Entry 1PZY (X-ray diffraction, 2.30 A resolution); this record covers chains A and B.

Chain A:
Name: Alpha-lactalbumin
Source organism: Mus musculus
Notes: fragment: regulatory subunit of lactose synthase
UniProt: P29752 (LALBA_MOUSE); residues 1-123 here correspond to UniProt positions 21-143 (UniProt number = residue number + 20)
Chain sequence (123 residues; numbered 1 to 123; the number before each row is that of its first residue):
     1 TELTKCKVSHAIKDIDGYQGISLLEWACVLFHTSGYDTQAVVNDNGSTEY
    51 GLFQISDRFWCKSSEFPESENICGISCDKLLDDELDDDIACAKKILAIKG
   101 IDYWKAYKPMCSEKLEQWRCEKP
Disulfides: Cys6-Cys120, Cys28-Cys111, Cys61-Cys77, Cys73-Cys91
Metal / ion sites: Ca2+: Lys79, Asp82, Glu84, Asp87, Asp88

Chain B:
Name: Beta-1,4-galactosyltransferase
Source organism: Bos taurus
Notes: EC 2.4.1.22, 2.4.1.90, 2.4.1.38; fragment: Catalytic Domain, residues 130-402
UniProt: P08037 (B4GT1_BOVIN); aligned to UniProt positions 130-402 over residues 130-402
Chain sequence (286 residues; row label = number of the first residue in the row):
   117 ASMTGGQQMGRGSSLTACPEESPLLVGPMLIEFNIPVDLKLVEQQNPKVK
   167 LGGRYTPMDCISPHKVAIIIPFRNRQEHLKYWLYYLHPILQRQQLDYGIY
   217 VINQAGESMFNRAKLLNVGFKEALKDYDYNCFVFSDVDLIPMNDHNTYRC
   267 FSQPRHISVAMDKFGFSLPYVQYFGGVSALSKQQFLSINGFPNNYWGAGG
   317 EDDDIYNRLAFRGMSVSRPNAVIGKTRMIRHSRDKKNEPNPQRFDRIAHT
   367 KETMLSDGLNSLTYMVLEVQRYPLYTKITVDIGTPS
Not modelled in the structure: 117-131
Construct notes: expression tag (117-129); engineered mutation Ala314 (Trp241 in P08037), Thr342 (Cys269 in P08037)
Disulfides: Cys134-Cys176, Cys247-Cys266
Metal / ion sites: Mn2+: Asp254 (together with UDP)
Small-molecule neighbours:
  - N-acetylglucosamine (NAG; 2-acetamido-2-deoxy-beta-D-glucopyranose): Lys279, Phe280, Tyr286, Tyr289, Gly315, Gly316, Asp318, Asp319, Arg359, Phe360, Ile363
  - UDP (uridine-5'-diphosphate): Ile186, Pro187, Phe188, Arg189, Arg191, Phe226, Arg228, Asp252, Val253, Asp254, Lys279, His347, Asp350, Lys351, Asn353
UniProt features mapped onto this chain:
  - binding site (UDP-alpha-D-galactose): Pro187 to Arg191, Phe226 to Arg228, Val253, Asp254, His347 to Arg349
  - binding site (Mn(2+)): Asp254, His347
  - binding site (N-acetyl-D-glucosamine): Gly316 to Asp319, Arg359

Chain A / chain B interface:
Pairs across the interface (17):
  Phe31(A) with Phe280(B), hydrophobic; Pro285(B), hydrophobic; Tyr286(B), hydrophobic
  His32(A) with Tyr286(B); Arg359(B); Phe360(B)
  Val41(A) with Arg349(B)
  Lys105(A) with Phe360(B)
  Ala106(A) with Phe360(B), hydrophobic
  Pro109(A) with Ile363(B), hydrophobic
  Met110(A) with Ile363(B), hydrophobic
  Lys114(A) with Val287(B)
  Gln117(A) with Tyr286(B); Val287(B), hydrogen bond (side chain-backbone); Gln288(B), hydrogen bond
  Trp118(A) with Pro285(B); Tyr286(B), hydrophobic
Interface residues without a listed pair, chain A (13 interface residues in all): Val42, Asp44, Glu113
Interface residues without a listed pair, chain B (13 interface residues in all): Asp319, Pro355, Pro357, Asp361

In short:
The chain A/chain B interface involves 13 residues from each chain, with 2 hydrogen bonds. Among the polar
pairs are Gln117(A)-Val287(B) and Gln117(A)-Gln288(B). Chain B binds N-acetylglucosamine and UDP.
Chain A is Alpha-lactalbumin (Mus musculus) and chain B is Beta-1,4-galactosyltransferase (Bos taurus); the
structure, W314A-BETA1,4-galactosyltransferase-I complexed with alpha-lactalbumin in the presence of
N-acetylglucosamine, udp and manganese, was determined by X-ray diffraction, deposited together with 1PZT.
